Entry 8SPS (electron microscopy, 3.00 A resolution); this record covers chains J and G of the 14 polymer chains in the assembly.

== Chain J ==
Molecule: 168-nt DNA strand
Sequence (168 nucleotides; row label = number of the first residue in the row):
     1 GCGTGCTGAT TCCCTCCATT CGCTCTGCAT AACTATCACT TTCTGGAACT CCATGGTCTC
    61 CTAGGTCGCC AGGCCTTTGC TTTGCAGCTT AGAACAGACT CTCTATGCTC CCTCCACCCT
   121 CTGTTTCTCC AGGTCCCACA TGGGGAGGCG CTCCTTCTCC CTGCTGAT
Disordered / not traced: 1, 149-168

== Chain G ==
Molecule: Histone H2A type 2-C
From: Homo sapiens
Reference sequence: Q16777 (H2A2C_HUMAN); residues 0-128 here correspond to UniProt positions 1-129 (UniProt number = residue number + 1)
Sequence (129 residues; numbered 0 to 128; the number before each row is that of its first residue; numbering starts at 0):
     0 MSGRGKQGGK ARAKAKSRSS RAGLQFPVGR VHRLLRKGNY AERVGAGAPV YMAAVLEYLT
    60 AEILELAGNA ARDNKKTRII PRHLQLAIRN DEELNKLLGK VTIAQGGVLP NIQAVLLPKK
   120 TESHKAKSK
Disordered / not traced: 0-11, 119-128
Curated features (UniProtKB/Swiss-Prot):
  - modified residue: Ser1 (N-acetylserine), Arg3 (Citrulline), Lys5 (N6-(2-hydroxyisobutyryl)lysine), Lys9 (N6-(2-hydroxyisobutyryl)lysine), Lys13 (N6-(beta-hydroxybutyryl)lysine), Lys36 (N6-(2-hydroxyisobutyryl)lysine), Lys74 (N6-(2-hydroxyisobutyryl)lysine), Lys75 (N6-(2-hydroxyisobutyryl)lysine), Lys95 (N6-(2-hydroxyisobutyryl)lysine), Lys99 (N6-glutaryllysine), Gln104 (N5-methylglutamine), Lys118 (N6-(2-hydroxyisobutyryl)lysine), Lys119 (N6-crotonyllysine), Thr120 (Phosphothreonine), Ser122 (Phosphoserine), Lys124 (N6-crotonyllysine)
  - cross-link (Glycyl lysine isopeptide (Lys-Gly)): Lys13 (interchain with G-Cter in ubiquitin), Lys15 (interchain with G-Cter in ubiquitin), Lys119 (interchain with G-Cter in ubiquitin)

== Chain J / chain G interface ==
Contacting residue pairs - 11 pairs, chain J then chain G:
  DC23(J) - Arg77(G)  sugar contact
  DC33(J) - Arg32(G)  salt bridge to the phosphate
  DT34(J) - Ala14(G)  phosphate contact
  DT34(J) - Lys15(G)  phosphate contact
  DT34(J) - Ser16(G)  phosphate contact
  DT34(J) - Arg17(G)  salt bridge to the phosphate
  DA35(J) - Lys15(G)  hydrogen bond to the phosphate
  DA35(J) - Arg20(G)  salt bridge to the phosphate
  DT41(J) - Arg42(G)  base contact
  DT42(J) - Glu41(G)  phosphate contact
  DT42(J) - Arg42(G)  sugar contact
Interface residues without a listed pair, chain G (12 interface residues in all): Ala12, Gly28, Arg29

== Summary ==
The interface between chain J and chain G involves 6 residues on one side and 12 on the other; the contacts
include 1 hydrogen bond and 3 salt bridges. Polar contacts include DA35(J)-Lys15(G), DC33(J)-Arg32(G) and
DT34(J)-Arg17(G).
Chain J is a 168-nt DNA strand and chain G is Histone H2A type 2-C (Homo sapiens); the structure, High
resolution structure of ESRRB nucleosome bound OCT4 at site a and site b, was determined by electron
microscopy (same publication as 7U0G, 7U0I, 7U0J, 8DK5 and 8SPU).
